PDB entry 2WTU | X-ray diffraction, 3.40 A resolution | chains A and E of the 4 polymer chains in the assembly

# Chain A
Protein: DNA mismatch repair protein muts
Organism: Escherichia coli
UniProtKB: P23909 (MUTS_ECOLI); numbering as in UniProt (aligned over 1-800)
Sequence (800 residues; numbered 1 to 800; the number before each row is that of its first residue):
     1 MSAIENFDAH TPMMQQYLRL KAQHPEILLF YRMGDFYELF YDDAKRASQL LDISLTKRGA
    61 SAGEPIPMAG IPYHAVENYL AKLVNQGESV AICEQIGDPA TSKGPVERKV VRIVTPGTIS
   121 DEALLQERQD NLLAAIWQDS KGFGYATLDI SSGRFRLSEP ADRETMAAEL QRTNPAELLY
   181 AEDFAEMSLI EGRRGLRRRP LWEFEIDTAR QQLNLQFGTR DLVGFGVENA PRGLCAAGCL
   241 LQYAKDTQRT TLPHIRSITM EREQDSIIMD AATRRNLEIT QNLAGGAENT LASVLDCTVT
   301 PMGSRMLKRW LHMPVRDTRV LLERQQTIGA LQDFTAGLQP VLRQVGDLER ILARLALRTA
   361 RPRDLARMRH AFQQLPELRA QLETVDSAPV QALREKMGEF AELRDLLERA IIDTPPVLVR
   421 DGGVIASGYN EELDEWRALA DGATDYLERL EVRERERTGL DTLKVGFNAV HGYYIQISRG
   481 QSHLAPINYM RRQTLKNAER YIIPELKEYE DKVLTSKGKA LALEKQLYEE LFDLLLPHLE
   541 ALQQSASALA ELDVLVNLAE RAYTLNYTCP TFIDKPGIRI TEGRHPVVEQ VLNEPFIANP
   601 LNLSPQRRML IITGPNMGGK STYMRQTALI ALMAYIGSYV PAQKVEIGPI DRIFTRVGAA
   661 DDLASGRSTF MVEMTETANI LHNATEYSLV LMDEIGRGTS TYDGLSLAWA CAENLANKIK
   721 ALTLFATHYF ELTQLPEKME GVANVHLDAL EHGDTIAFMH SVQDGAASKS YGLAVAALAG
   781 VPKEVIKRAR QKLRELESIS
Unresolved in the structure: 1, 662-669
Ligand contacts: ADP (adenosine-5'-diphosphate): Val588, Leu592, Pro595, Phe596, Ile597, Asn599, Pro615, Asn616, Met617, Gly618, Gly619, Lys620, Ser621, Thr622, His760
UniProt features mapped onto this chain:
  - binding site (ATP): Gly614 to Ser621
What the authors report for this chain:
  - contacts within the chain: Asn616-His728 (hydrogen bond), Gly658-Asp693 (backbone contact), Glu694-Arg697
  - conformationally variable residues (loop rearrangement, side-chain flip): Asn616, Asp693, His728
  - mutagenesis - D693N: unchanged binding to ADP
  - mutagenesis - D693V: decreased binding to ADP
  - mutagenesis - D693N (K1 2ATP 0.42 mm), D693V: decreased binding to ATP
  - mutagenesis - D693N: abolished binding to [gamma-32P]ATP
  - mutagenesis - D693N, D693V: decreased catalytic activity on ATP
  - mutagenesis - D693N (1.9 min-1): unchanged catalytic activity on 10 mm magnesium
  - mutagenesis - D693N: increased catalytic activity on higher metal ion concentrations
  - mutagenesis - D693V: abolished binding to MutL
  - mutagenesis - D693N: decreased binding to MutL

# Chain E
Molecule: 16-nt DNA strand
Sequence (16 nucleotides; each row starts with the number of its first residue):
     1 AGCTGCCAAG CACCAG

# Interface between chain A and chain E
Residue-residue contacts (26):
  Thr11(A) with DA12(E), phosphate contact; DC13(E), phosphate contact
  Pro12(A) with DA12(E), phosphate contact
  Met13(A) with DC11(E), phosphate contact; DA12(E), hydrogen bond to the phosphate
  Met33(A) with DA9(E), base contact; DG10(E), base contact
  Gly34(A) with DA9(E), base contact; DG10(E), sugar contact
  Asp35(A) with DA8(E), sugar contact; DA9(E), hydrogen bond to the base
  Phe36(A) with DA8(E), base contact; DA9(E), base contact
  Glu38(A) with DG10(E), base contact
  Arg58(A) with DC11(E), hydrogen bond to the base; DA12(E), hydrogen bond to the sugar
  Gly59(A) with DA12(E), phosphate contact; DC13(E), sugar contact
  Ala60(A) with DC13(E), phosphate contact
  Ser61(A) with DC13(E), hydrogen bond to the phosphate
  Gln95(A) with DG10(E), hydrogen bond to the phosphate
  Pro99(A) with DG10(E), phosphate contact
  Pro105(A) with DC11(E), phosphate contact
  Val106(A) with DC11(E), hydrogen bond to the phosphate
  Arg108(A) with DG10(E), hydrogen bond to the phosphate; DC11(E), salt bridge to the phosphate
Also at the interface, not in a pair above, chain A (18 interface residues in all): Val470
Also at the interface, not in a pair above, chain E (8 interface residues in all): DC7, DC14

# Overview
18 residues of chain A and 8 residues of chain E are in contact, with 8 hydrogen bonds and 1 salt bridge.
Among the polar pairs are Asp35(A)-DA9(E), Arg58(A)-DC11(E) and Arg58(A)-DA12(E). Chain A binds ADP. From the
paper: D693N and D693V of chain A reduce binding to ATP; conformational variability at Asn616(A), Asp693(A)
and His728(A).
Chain A is DNA mismatch repair protein muts (Escherichia coli) and chain E is a 16-nt DNA strand; the
structure, Crystal structure of Escherichia coli MutS in complex with a 16 basepair oligo containing an A.A
..., was determined by X-ray diffraction together with 3K0S from the same study.
